PDB entry 8UKS | X-ray diffraction, 3.40 A resolution | chains B and J of the 13 polymer chains in the assembly

Chain B:
Name: DNA-directed RNA polymerase II subunit RPB2
From: Saccharomyces cerevisiae S288C
Notes: EC 2.7.7.6
UniProt: P08518 (RPB2_YEAST); residues 1-1224 here = UniProt positions 1-1224
Sequence (1224 residues; numbered 1 to 1224; the number before each row is that of its first residue):
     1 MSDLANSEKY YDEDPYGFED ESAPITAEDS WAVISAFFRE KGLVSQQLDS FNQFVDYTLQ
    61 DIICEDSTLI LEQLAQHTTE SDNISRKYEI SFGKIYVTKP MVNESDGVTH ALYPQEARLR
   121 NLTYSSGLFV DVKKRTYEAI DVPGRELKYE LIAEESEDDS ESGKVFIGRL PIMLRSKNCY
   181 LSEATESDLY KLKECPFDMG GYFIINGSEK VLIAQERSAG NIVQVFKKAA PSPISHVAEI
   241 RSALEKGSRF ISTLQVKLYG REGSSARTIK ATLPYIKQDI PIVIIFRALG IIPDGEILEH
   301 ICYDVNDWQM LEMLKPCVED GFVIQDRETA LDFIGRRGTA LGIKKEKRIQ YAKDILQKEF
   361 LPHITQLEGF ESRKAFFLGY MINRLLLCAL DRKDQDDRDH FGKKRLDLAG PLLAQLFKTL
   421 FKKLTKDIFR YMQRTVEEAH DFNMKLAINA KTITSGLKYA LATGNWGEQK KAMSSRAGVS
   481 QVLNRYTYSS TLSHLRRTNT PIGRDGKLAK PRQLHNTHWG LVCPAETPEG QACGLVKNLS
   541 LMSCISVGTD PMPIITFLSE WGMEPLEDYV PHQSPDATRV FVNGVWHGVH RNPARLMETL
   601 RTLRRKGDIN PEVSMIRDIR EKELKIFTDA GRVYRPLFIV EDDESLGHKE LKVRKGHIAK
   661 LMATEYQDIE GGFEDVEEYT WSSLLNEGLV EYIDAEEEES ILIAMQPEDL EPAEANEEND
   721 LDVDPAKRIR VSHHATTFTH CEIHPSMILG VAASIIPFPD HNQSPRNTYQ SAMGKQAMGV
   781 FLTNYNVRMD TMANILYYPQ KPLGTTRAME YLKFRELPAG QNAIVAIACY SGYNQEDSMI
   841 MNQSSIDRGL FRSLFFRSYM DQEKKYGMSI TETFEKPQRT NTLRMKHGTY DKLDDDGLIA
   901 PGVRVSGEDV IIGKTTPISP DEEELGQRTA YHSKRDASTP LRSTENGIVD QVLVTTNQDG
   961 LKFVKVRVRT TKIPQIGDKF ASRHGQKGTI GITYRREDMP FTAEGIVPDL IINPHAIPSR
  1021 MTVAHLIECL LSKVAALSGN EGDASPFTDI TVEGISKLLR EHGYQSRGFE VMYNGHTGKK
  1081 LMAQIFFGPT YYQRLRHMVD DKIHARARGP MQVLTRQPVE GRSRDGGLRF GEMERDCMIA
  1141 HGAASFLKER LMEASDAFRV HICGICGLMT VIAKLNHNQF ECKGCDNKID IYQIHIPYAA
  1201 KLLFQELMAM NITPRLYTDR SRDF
Unresolved in the structure: 1-19, 76-85, 139-161, 338-344, 439-445, 503-508, 644-646, 669-675, 715-720, 920-929, 1222-1224
Bound ions: Zn2+: Cys1163, Cys1166, Cys1182, Cys1185
Residues lining bound ligands: CTP (cytidine-5'-triphosphate): Arg766, Asp837, Lys987, Arg1020

Chain J:
Name: DNA-directed RNA polymerases I, II, and III subunit RPABC5
From: Saccharomyces cerevisiae S288C
UniProt: P22139 (RPAB5_YEAST); residue numbers follow UniProt; this construct covers 1-70
Sequence (70 residues; row label = number of the first residue in the row):
     1 MIVPVRCFSC GKVVGDKWES YLNLLQEDEL DEGTALSRLG LKRYCCRRMI LTHVDLIEKF
    61 LRYNPLEKRD
Unresolved in the structure: 66-70
Curated features (UniProtKB/Swiss-Prot):
  - binding site (Zn(2+)): Cys7, Cys10, Cys45, Cys46
  - cross-link: Lys59 (Glycyl lysine isopeptide (Lys-Gly) (interchain with G-Cter in ubiquitin))
Bound ions: Zn2+: Cys7, Cys10, Cys45, Cys46

Chain B / chain J interface:
Residue-residue contacts (65; chain B residue first):
  Tyr190(B) with Lys59(J); Arg62(J); Tyr63(J), hydrophobic
  Lys193(B) with Tyr63(J); Pro65(J)
  Cys195(B) with Tyr63(J)
  Pro196(B) with Tyr63(J)
  Val780(B) with Leu56(J), hydrophobic
  Thr783(B) with Lys59(J); Phe60(J); Tyr63(J), hydrogen bond
  Asn784(B) with Tyr63(J), hydrogen bond (backbone-side chain)
  Tyr785(B) with Met1(J), hydrogen bond; Phe60(J), hydrophobic
  Ile795(B) with Met1(J), hydrophobic
  Tyr797(B) with Met1(J), hydrogen bond (backbone-backbone)
  Tyr798(B) with Met1(J); Ile2(J); Pro4(J), hydrophobic
  Pro799(B) with Met1(J); Val54(J)
  Gln800(B) with Met49(J), hydrogen bond; Thr52(J), hydrogen bond
  Lys801(B) with Leu51(J), hydrogen bond (side chain-backbone); Thr52(J), hydrogen bond (backbone-backbone); Val54(J)
  Leu803(B) with Thr52(J)
  Arg815(B) with Val54(J)
  Glu816(B) with Val54(J); Leu56(J)
  Gln821(B) with Phe8(J)
  Asn822(B) with Arg48(J), hydrogen bond (backbone-side chain); Thr52(J)
  Ile824(B) with Tyr44(J), hydrophobic; Arg48(J)
  Ser845(B) with Phe8(J), hydrogen bond (side chain-backbone); Ser9(J), hydrogen bond (side chain-backbone)
  Arg848(B) with Cys7(J); Phe8(J), hydrogen bond (side chain-backbone); Ser9(J), hydrogen bond (side chain-backbone); Cys10(J), hydrogen bond (side chain-backbone); Gly11(J)
  Gly849(B) with Phe8(J)
  Leu850(B) with Phe8(J), hydrophobic
  Arg996(B) with Ser9(J); Cys10(J), hydrogen bond (side chain-backbone)
  Glu1004(B) with Arg43(J)
  Ile1006(B) with Arg43(J); Tyr44(J); Cys45(J), hydrophobic
  Val1007(B) with Ser9(J)
  Asp1009(B) with Phe8(J); Ser9(J); Arg48(J), salt bridge
  Ala1036(B) with Tyr44(J), hydrophobic; Arg47(J)
  Leu1037(B) with Tyr44(J), hydrophobic; Arg47(J)
  Ser1038(B) with Gly33(J)
  Gly1039(B) with Glu32(J); Gly33(J); Leu51(J)
  Tyr1064(B) with Tyr44(J)
  Glu1070(B) with Tyr44(J), hydrogen bond
  Phe1087(B) with Tyr44(J)
Other interface residues (no listed pair), chain B (48 interface residues in all): Glu186, Ser187, Glu194, Phe197, Val787, Leu796, Pro818, Asn842, Ser844, Lys1033, Ala1035, Pro1089
Other interface residues (no listed pair), chain J (28 interface residues in all): Val3, Arg6, His53

In short:
48 residues of chain B face 28 of chain J across their interface; the contacts include 16 hydrogen bonds and 1
salt bridge. Among the polar pairs are Asp1009(B)-Arg48(J), Thr783(B)-Tyr63(J) and Asn784(B)-Tyr63(J). Chain B
binds CTP.
Here chain B is DNA-directed RNA polymerase II subunit RPB2 and chain J is DNA-directed RNA polymerases I, II,
and III subunit RPABC5, both from Saccharomyces cerevisiae S288C. Entry 8UKS (RNA polymerase II elongation
complex with Fapy-dG lesion soaking with CTP before chemistry) was determined by X-ray diffraction, deposited
together with 8UKQ, 8UKR, 8UKT and 8UKU.
